Entry 6LOT (X-ray diffraction, 1.69 A resolution); this record covers chain A.

[Chain A]
Molecule: Dual specificity protein phosphatase 22
Organism: Homo sapiens
Notes: EC 3.1.3.16, 3.1.3.48
UniProtKB: Q9NRW4 (DUS22_HUMAN); residue numbers follow UniProt; this construct covers 1-155
Amino-acid sequence (157 residues; row label = number of the first residue in the row; numbers below 1 keep their minus sign (Gly-1 is residue -1)):
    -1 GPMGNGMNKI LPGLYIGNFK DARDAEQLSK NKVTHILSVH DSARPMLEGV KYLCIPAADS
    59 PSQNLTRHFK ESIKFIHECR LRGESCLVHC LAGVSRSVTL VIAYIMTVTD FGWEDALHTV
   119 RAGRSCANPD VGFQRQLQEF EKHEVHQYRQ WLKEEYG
Disordered / not traced: 55-60
Construct notes: expression tag (-1 to 0); engineered mutation Asp128 (Asn in Q9NRW4)
UniProt features mapped onto this chain:
  - active site: Cys88 (Phosphocysteine intermediate)
  - binding site (a protein): Leu89, Ala90, Val92, Ser93, Arg94
  - modified residue: Ser58 (Phosphoserine)
  - lipidation: Gly2 (N-myristoyl glycine)
  - mutagenesis: Asp57 (D57A/N: Over 40-fold decrease in catalytic efficiency for p-nitrophenyl phosphate), Cys88 (C88S: Does not dephosphorylate UBR2), Ser93 (S93A/N: Over 150-fold decrease in catalytic efficiency for p-nitrophenyl phosphate)
From the paper describing this entry:
  - conformationally variable residues (loop rearrangement, order/disorder transition): Asp57, Asp128
  - catalytic residues: Asp57, Cys88 (citing earlier work)
  - mutagenesis - D57A (26-31-fold), D57N (26-31-fold), S93A (150-260-fold), S93N (150-260-fold): decreased catalytic activity

[In short]
From UniProt: active-site residue Cys88, 5 protein-binding residues and 3 mutagenesis sites. From the paper:
catalytic residues Asp57 and Cys88; D57A, D57N and S93A, among others, reduce catalytic activity.
Chain A is Dual specificity protein phosphatase 22 (Homo sapiens); the structure, Crystal structure of DUSP22
mutant_N128D, was determined by X-ray diffraction (same publication as 6L1S, 6LMY, 6LOU, 6LVQ and 7C8S).
